2RFX - chains A and C of the 3 polymer chains in the assembly; structure by X-ray diffraction, 2.50 A resolution.

# Chain A
Name: HLA class I histocompatibility antigen, B-57 alpha chain
Source organism: Homo sapiens
UniProt: P18465 (1B57_HUMAN); residues 1-275 here correspond to UniProt positions 25-299 (UniProt number = residue number + 24)
Sequence (275 residues; each row starts with the number of its first residue):
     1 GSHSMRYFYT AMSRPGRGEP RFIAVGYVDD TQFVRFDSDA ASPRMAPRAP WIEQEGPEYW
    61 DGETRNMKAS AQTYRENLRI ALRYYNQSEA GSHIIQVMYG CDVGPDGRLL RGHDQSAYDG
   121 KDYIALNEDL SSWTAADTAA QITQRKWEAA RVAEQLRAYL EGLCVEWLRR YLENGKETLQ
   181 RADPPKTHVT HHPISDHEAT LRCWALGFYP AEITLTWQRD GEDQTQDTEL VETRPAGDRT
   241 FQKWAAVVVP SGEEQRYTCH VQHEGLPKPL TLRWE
Disulfides: Cys101-Cys164, Cys203-Cys259

# Chain C
Name: Lsspvtksf
Sequence (9 residues; numbered 1 to 9; the number before each row is that of its first residue):
     1 LSSPVTKSF

# Chain A / chain C interface
Residue-residue contacts - 38 pairs, chain A then chain C:
  Met5(A) - Leu1(C)
  Tyr7(A) - Leu1(C)  hydrogen bond (side chain-backbone)
  Tyr7(A) - Ser2(C)  hydrogen bond (side chain-backbone)
  Tyr9(A) - Ser2(C)
  Glu63(A) - Leu1(C)
  Glu63(A) - Ser2(C)  hydrogen bond
  Asn66(A) - Ser2(C)  hydrogen bond
  Asn66(A) - Ser3(C)  hydrogen bond (side chain-backbone)
  Asn66(A) - Pro4(C)
  Met67(A) - Ser2(C)
  Thr73(A) - Thr6(C)
  Thr73(A) - Lys7(C)
  Tyr74(A) - Lys7(C)
  Asn77(A) - Lys7(C)
  Asn77(A) - Ser8(C)
  Asn77(A) - Phe9(C)
  Ile80(A) - Phe9(C)
  Tyr84(A) - Phe9(C)  hydrogen bond (side chain-backbone)
  Ile95(A) - Phe9(C)  hydrophobic
  Tyr99(A) - Ser2(C)
  Tyr99(A) - Ser3(C)  hydrogen bond (side chain-backbone)
  Asp114(A) - Lys7(C)  salt bridge
  Tyr123(A) - Phe9(C)  hydrophobic
  Thr143(A) - Phe9(C)  hydrogen bond (side chain-backbone)
  Lys146(A) - Phe9(C)  hydrogen bond (side chain-backbone)
  Trp147(A) - Lys7(C)
  Trp147(A) - Ser8(C)  hydrogen bond (side chain-backbone)
  Trp147(A) - Phe9(C)  hydrophobic
  Val152(A) - Lys7(C)
  Gln155(A) - Val5(C)
  Leu156(A) - Val5(C)  hydrophobic
  Tyr159(A) - Leu1(C)  hydrogen bond (side chain-backbone)
  Tyr159(A) - Ser2(C)
  Tyr159(A) - Ser3(C)
  Tyr159(A) - Pro4(C)
  Leu163(A) - Leu1(C)  hydrophobic
  Trp167(A) - Leu1(C)
  Tyr171(A) - Leu1(C)  hydrogen bond (side chain-backbone)
Also at the interface, not in a pair above, chain A (28 interface residues in all): Met45, Tyr59, Trp133
Interface features reported in the paper:
  - interface residues, chain A: Asp114(A)

# Summary
Chain A and chain C form an interface of 28 and 9 residues respectively, with 12 hydrogen bonds and 1 salt
bridge. Polar pairs include Asp114(A)-Lys7(C), Tyr7(A)-Leu1(C) and Tyr7(A)-Ser2(C). From the paper: the
interface residue Asp114(A).
Chain A is HLA class I histocompatibility antigen, B-57 alpha chain (Homo sapiens) and chain C is Lsspvtksf;
the structure, Crystal Structure of HLA-B*5701, presenting the self peptide, LSSPVTKSF, was determined by
X-ray diffraction.
